PDB entry 6FVT | electron microscopy, 4.10 A resolution (low resolution: residue-level contacts below are approximate; hydrogen-bond / salt-bridge calls are withheld) | chains K and J of the 47 polymer chains in the assembly

Chain K:
Name: 26S proteasome regulatory subunit 6B homolog
Source organism: Saccharomyces cerevisiae (strain ATCC 204508 / S288c)
Reference sequence: P33298 (PRS6B_YEAST); numbering as in UniProt (aligned over 35-428)
Amino-acid sequence (394 residues; row label = number of the first residue in the row):
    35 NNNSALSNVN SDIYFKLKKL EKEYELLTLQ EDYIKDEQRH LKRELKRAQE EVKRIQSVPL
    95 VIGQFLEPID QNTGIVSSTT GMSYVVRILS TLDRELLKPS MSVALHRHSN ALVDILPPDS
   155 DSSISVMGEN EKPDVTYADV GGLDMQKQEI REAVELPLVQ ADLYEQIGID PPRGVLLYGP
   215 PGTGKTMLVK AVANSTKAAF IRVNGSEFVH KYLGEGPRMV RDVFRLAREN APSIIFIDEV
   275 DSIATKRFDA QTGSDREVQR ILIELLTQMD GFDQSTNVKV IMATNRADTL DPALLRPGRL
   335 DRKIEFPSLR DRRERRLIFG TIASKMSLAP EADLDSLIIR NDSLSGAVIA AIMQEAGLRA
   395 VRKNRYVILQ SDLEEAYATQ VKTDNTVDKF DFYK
Ion coordination: Mg2+: Glu273 (together with ATP)
Ligand contacts: ATP (adenosine-5'-triphosphate): Asp173, Val174, Gly175, Gly176, Pro214, Pro215, Gly216, Thr217, Gly218, Lys219, Thr220, Met221, Glu273, Asn319, Ile352, Ile356, Gly380, Ala381, Ala384
Curated features (UniProtKB/Swiss-Prot):
  - binding site (ATP): Gly213 to Thr220
  - cross-link: Lys280 (Glycyl lysine isopeptide (Lys-Gly) (interchain with G-Cter in ubiquitin))

Chain J:
Name: 26S proteasome regulatory subunit 8 homolog
Source organism: Saccharomyces cerevisiae (strain ATCC 204508 / S288c)
Reference sequence: Q01939 (PRS8_YEAST); residue numbers follow UniProt; this construct covers 1-405
Amino-acid sequence (405 residues; numbered 1 to 405; the number before each row is that of its first residue):
     1 MTAAVTSSNI VLETHESGIK PYFEQKIQET ELKIRSKTEN VRRLEAQRNA LNDKVRFIKD
    61 ELRLLQEPGS YVGEVIKIVS DKKVLVKVQP EGKYIVDVAK DINVKDLKAS QRVCLRSDSY
   121 MLHKVLENKA DPLVSLMMVE KVPDSTYDMV GGLTKQIKEI KEVIELPVKH PELFESLGIA
   181 QPKGVILYGP PGTGKTLLAR AVAHHTDCKF IRVSGAELVQ KYIGEGSRMV RELFVMAREH
   241 APSIIFMDEI DSIGSTRVEG SGGGDSEVQR TMLELLNQLD GFETSKNIKI IMATNRLDIL
   301 DPALLRPGRI DRKIEFPPPS VAARAEILRI HSRKMNLTRG INLRKVAEKM NGCSGADVKG
   361 VCTEAGMYAL RERRIHVTQE DFELAVGKVM NKNQETAISV AKLFK
Ion coordination: Mg2+: Asp248, Glu249
Ligand contacts:
  - ADP (adenosine-5'-diphosphate): Met149, Val150, Gly151, Leu153, Pro191, Gly192, Thr193, Gly194, Lys195, Thr196, Leu197, Arg200, Ile327, His331, Gly355, Ala356, Lys359
  - ATP (adenosine-5'-triphosphate): Arg306, Gly308, Arg309
Curated features (UniProtKB/Swiss-Prot):
  - binding site (ATP): Gly189 to Thr196
  - modified residue: Thr2 (N-acetylthreonine)

Interface between chain K and chain J:
Contacting residue pairs (109; chain K residue first):
  Asn44(K) with Lys20(J)
  Tyr48(K) with Lys20(J); Phe23(J); Glu24(J)
  Leu51(K) with Glu24(J); Ile27(J)
  Glu55(K) with Thr30(J); Ile34(J)
  Tyr58(K) with Ile34(J); Lys37(J)
  Glu59(K) with Lys33(J); Ile34(J)
  Leu61(K) with Lys37(J)
  Thr62(K) with Lys37(J)
  Glu65(K) with Lys37(J); Asn40(J); Val41(J)
  Ile68(K) with Val41(J); Leu44(J)
  Lys69(K) with Leu44(J)
  Glu71(K) with Arg48(J)
  Gln72(K) with Leu44(J); Gln47(J); Arg48(J); Leu51(J)
  Leu75(K) with Leu51(J); Asn52(J); Val55(J)
  Glu78(K) with Lys59(J)
  Leu79(K) with Ile58(J)
  Ala82(K) with Ile58(J)
  Glu85(K) with Ile58(J); Leu62(J)
  Glu101(K) with Arg112(J)
  Ile103(K) with Lys124(J); Glu127(J)
  Ile109(K) with Leu126(J)
  Gly115(K) with Pro90(J)
  Met116(K) with Tyr71(J); Pro90(J); Glu91(J)
  Ser117(K) with Ser70(J); Tyr71(J); Val72(J)
  Tyr118(K) with Gly69(J); Ser70(J); Tyr71(J)
  Val119(K) with Glu67(J); Ser70(J); Val72(J); Cys114(J)
  Arg121(K) with Phe57(J); Glu61(J); Leu65(J); Glu67(J)
  Ile122(K) with Glu61(J)
  Leu123(K) with Leu65(J)
  Ser124(K) with Glu61(J)
  Ser143(K) with Leu65(J); Glu67(J)
  Asn144(K) with Glu67(J)
  Ala145(K) with Glu67(J)
  Met179(K) with Lys388(J)
  Gln182(K) with Arg371(J)
  Glu186(K) with Met367(J); Arg371(J)
  Leu190(K) with Leu370(J)
  Leu197(K) with Arg374(J)
  Tyr198(K) with Leu370(J)
  Gln200(K) with Asn336(J); Ile375(J)
  Ile201(K) with Met335(J); Asn336(J); Ala369(J); Ile375(J); His376(J); Val377(J)
  Gly202(K) with Lys334(J)
  Ile203(K) with Gly366(J); Leu370(J)
  Tyr212(K) with Leu403(J); Lys405(J)
  Pro214(K) with Lys405(J)
  Thr279(K) with Leu218(J)
  Lys280(K) with Leu218(J)
  Arg281(K) with Leu218(J)
  Phe282(K) with Leu218(J)
  Arg290(K) with Lys221(J)
  Gln293(K) with Leu218(J); Gln220(J); Lys221(J)
  Leu296(K) with Leu218(J)
  Asp304(K) with Met138(J); Lys141(J)
  Ala321(K) with Leu403(J); Phe404(J); Lys405(J)
  Asp322(K) with Lys405(J)
  Asp325(K) with Leu218(J)
  Ala327(K) with Val139(J)
  Arg330(K) with Glu140(J); Arg212(J)
  Pro331(K) with Lys141(J)
  Gly332(K) with Lys141(J)
  Arg333(K) with Met138(J); Val139(J); Lys141(J)
  Arg336(K) with Met367(J)
  Glu339(K) with Lys392(J)
Interface residues without a listed pair, chain K (75 interface residues in all): Ser45, Gln64, Lys76, Val86, Ile89, Val120, Pro206, Arg207, Gly213, Leu300, Arg320, Pro326
Interface residues without a listed pair, chain J (70 interface residues in all): Glu31, Ser36, Glu45, Lys54, Leu64, Gln89, Ser214, Ala216, Val219, Ile253, Arg373

Overview:
The interface between chain K and chain J involves 75 residues on one side and 70 on the other. Chain K binds
ATP. Bound to chain J: ATP and ADP. UniProt lists 8 ATP-binding residues on chain K; 8 ATP-binding residues on
chain J.
Chain K is 26S proteasome regulatory subunit 6B homolog and chain J is 26S proteasome regulatory subunit 8
homolog, both from Saccharomyces cerevisiae (strain ATCC 204508 / S288c); the structure, 26S proteasome, s1
state, was determined by electron microscopy together with 6FVW, 6FVU, 6FVV, 6FVX and 6FVY from the same
study.
